PDB entry 3PLA | X-ray diffraction, 3.15 A resolution | chains E and I of the 10 polymer chains in the assembly

Chain E:
Name: Fibrillarin-like rRNA/tRNA 2'-O-methyltransferase
Organism: Sulfolobus solfataricus
Notes: EC 2.1.1.-
UniProt: P58032 (FLPA_SULSO); residue numbers follow UniProt; this construct covers 1-232
Amino-acid sequence (232 residues; each row starts with the number of its first residue):
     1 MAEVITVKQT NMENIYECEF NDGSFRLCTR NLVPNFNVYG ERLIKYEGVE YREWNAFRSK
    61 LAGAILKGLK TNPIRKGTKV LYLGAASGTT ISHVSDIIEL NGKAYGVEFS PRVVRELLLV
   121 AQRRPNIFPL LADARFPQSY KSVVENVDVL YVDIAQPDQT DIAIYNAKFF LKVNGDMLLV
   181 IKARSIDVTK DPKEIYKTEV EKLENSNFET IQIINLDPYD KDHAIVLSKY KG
Unresolved in the structure: 1-4, 232
Differences from the reference sequence: engineered mutation Ala2 (Ser in P58032)
Ligand contacts: S-adenosylhomocysteine (SAH): Arg58, Lys60, Tyr82, Gly84, Ala85, Ala86, Thr89, Thr90, Val107, Glu108, Phe109, Ser110, Val113, Ala132, Asp133, Ala134, Arg135, Asp153, Ile154, Ala155, Gln156
UniProt features mapped onto this chain:
  - binding site (S-adenosyl-L-methionine): Thr89, Thr90, Glu108, Phe109, Asp133, Ala134, Asp153 to Gln156
  - mutagenesis: Ala85 (A85V: Loss of methyltransferase activity), Pro129 (P129A: Decreased methyltransferase activity)

Chain I:
Molecule: 10-nt RNA strand
Sequence (10 nucleotides; numbered 1 to 10; the number before each row is that of its first residue):
     1 CCAUGAGUGU

How chain E and chain I interact:
Contacting residue pairs (22; chain E residue first):
  Phe57(E) with G5(I), phosphate contact
  Arg58(E) with G5(I), phosphate contact; A6(I), salt bridge to the phosphate; G7(I), salt bridge to the phosphate
  Lys60(E) with U4(I), hydrogen bond to the sugar; G5(I), phosphate contact
  Ser87(E) with G5(I), sugar contact; A6(I), sugar contact
  Thr89(E) with G5(I), phosphate contact; A6(I), hydrogen bond to the phosphate
  Glu116(E) with A6(I), sugar contact
  Lys182(E) with U4(I), hydrogen bond to the sugar
  Arg184(E) with C2(I), sugar contact; A3(I), sugar contact
  Val188(E) with C2(I), base contact
  Asp220(E) with U4(I), phosphate contact; G5(I), phosphate contact
  Lys221(E) with A3(I), phosphate contact; U4(I), hydrogen bond to the phosphate
  Asp222(E) with A3(I), sugar contact
  His223(E) with A3(I), hydrogen bond to the sugar; U4(I), hydrogen bond to the sugar
Interface residues without a listed pair, chain E (15 interface residues in all): Tyr39, Ala86

In short:
15 residues of chain E and 6 residues of chain I are in contact; the contacts include 6 hydrogen bonds and 2
salt bridges. Among the polar pairs are Lys60(E)-U4(I), Lys182(E)-U4(I) and His223(E)-A3(I). Bound to chain E:
S-adenosylhomocysteine.
Chain E is Fibrillarin-like rRNA/tRNA 2'-O-methyltransferase (Sulfolobus solfataricus) and chain I is a 10-nt
RNA strand; the structure, Crystal structure of a catalytically active substrate-bound box C/D RNP from
Sulfolobus solfataricus, was determined by X-ray diffraction.
